6XHG - chain A; structure by X-ray diffraction, 2.30 A resolution.

[Chain A]
Protein: JSC1_58120g3
Source organism: [Leptolyngbya] sp. JSC-1
Amino-acid sequence (182 residues; row label = number of the first residue in the row):
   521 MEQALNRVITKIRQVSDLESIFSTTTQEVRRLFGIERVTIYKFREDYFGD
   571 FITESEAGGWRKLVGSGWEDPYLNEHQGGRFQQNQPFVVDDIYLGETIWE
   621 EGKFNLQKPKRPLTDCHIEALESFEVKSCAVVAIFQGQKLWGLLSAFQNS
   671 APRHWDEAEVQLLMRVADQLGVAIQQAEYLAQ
Disordered / not traced: 521-522, 700-702
Ligand contacts: Biliverdine IX alpha, bound form (BVX; 3-[2-[(Z)-[5-[(4-ethenyl-3-methyl-5-oxidanylidene-pyrrol-2-ylidene)methyl]-3-(3-hydroxy-3-oxopropyl)-4-methyl-pyrrol-2-ylidene]methyl]-5-[(Z)-(3-ethyl-4-methyl-5-oxidanylidene-pyrrol-2-ylidene)methyl]-4-methyl-1H-pyrrol-3-yl]propanoic acid): Thr559, Tyr561, Phe571, Trp588, Glu589, Asp590, Pro591, Tyr592, Leu593, Gly599, Arg600, Phe601, Phe607, Leu633, Thr634, Cys636, His637, Ala640, Val651, Leu663, Ser665, Phe667
From the paper describing this entry:
  - binding site for Biliverdine IX alpha, bound form: Trp588, Asp590, Pro591, Arg600, Cys636, His637, Ser665
  - mutagenesis - P591T: increased binding to P B
  - specificity-determining residues: Pro591
  - mutagenesis - P591T: increased binding to PCB

[Summary]
Bound to chain A: Biliverdine IX alpha, bound form. The paper reports a binding site for Biliverdine IX alpha,
bound form at Trp588, Asp590 and Pro591 among others; P591T increases binding to P B.
Chain A is JSC1_58120g3 ([Leptolyngbya] sp. JSC-1); the structure, Far-red absorbing dark state of
JSC1_58120g3 with bound biliverdin IXa (BV), was determined by X-ray diffraction, deposited together with
6XHH.
